Entry 9B7L (electron microscopy, 2.82 A resolution); this record covers chains D and F of the 8 polymer chains in the assembly.

# Chain D (and F)
Name: Capsid protein VP1
Organism: Adeno-associated virus
Notes: chain F of this document is another copy of the same molecule, construct and numbering; everything in this record applies to it too
UniProt: Q6JC22 (Q6JC22_9VIRU); residue numbers follow UniProt; this construct covers 203-736
Sequence (534 residues; each row starts with the number of its first residue):
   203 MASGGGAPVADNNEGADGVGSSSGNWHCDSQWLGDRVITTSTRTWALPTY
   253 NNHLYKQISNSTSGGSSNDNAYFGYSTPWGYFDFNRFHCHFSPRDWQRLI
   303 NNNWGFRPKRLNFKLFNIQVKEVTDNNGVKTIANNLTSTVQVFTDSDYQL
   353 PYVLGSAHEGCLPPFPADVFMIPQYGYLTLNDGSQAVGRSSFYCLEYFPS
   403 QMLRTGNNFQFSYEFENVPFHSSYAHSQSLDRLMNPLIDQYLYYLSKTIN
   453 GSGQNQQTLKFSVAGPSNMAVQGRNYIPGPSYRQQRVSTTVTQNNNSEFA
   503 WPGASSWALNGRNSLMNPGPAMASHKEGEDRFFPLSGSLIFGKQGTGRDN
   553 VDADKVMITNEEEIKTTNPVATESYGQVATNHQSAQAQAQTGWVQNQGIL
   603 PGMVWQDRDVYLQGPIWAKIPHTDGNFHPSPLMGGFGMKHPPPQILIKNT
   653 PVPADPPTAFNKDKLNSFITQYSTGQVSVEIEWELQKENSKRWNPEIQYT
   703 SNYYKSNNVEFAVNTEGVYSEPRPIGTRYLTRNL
Unresolved in the structure: 203-219, 234-238, 296-305, 436-470, 689-736 (chain F: 203-218, 655-669)
From the paper describing this entry:
  - mutagenesis - Q588R: abolished binding to Fab1-1

# Interface between chain D and chain F
Pairs across the interface (264; chain D residue first):
  Ile260(D) - Pro438(F)  hydrophobic
  Asp271(D) - Arg434(F)  hydrogen bond (backbone-side chain)
  Asn272(D) - Arg434(F)
  Asn272(D) - Ser469(F)
  Asn272(D) - Asn470(F)
  Asn272(D) - Met471(F)  hydrogen bond (side chain-backbone)
  Asn272(D) - Ala472(F)  hydrogen bond (side chain-backbone)
  Ala273(D) - Arg434(F)  hydrogen bond (backbone-side chain)
  Tyr274(D) - Arg434(F)
  Tyr274(D) - Pro468(F)
  Tyr274(D) - Met471(F)  hydrophobic
  Ser278(D) - Leu439(F)
  Tyr283(D) - Asn437(F)  hydrogen bond
  Arg288(D) - Tyr443(F)
  Gln351(D) - Asn691(F)  hydrogen bond (side chain-backbone)
  Gln351(D) - Lys693(F)
  Gln351(D) - Asn735(F)  hydrogen bond (backbone-side chain)
  Leu352(D) - Asn735(F)
  Pro353(D) - Gln430(F)
  Pro353(D) - Asn735(F)
  Tyr354(D) - Leu435(F)
  Val355(D) - Asn437(F)
  Gly357(D) - Asn477(F)  hydrogen bond (backbone-side chain)
  Ser358(D) - Leu435(F)
  Ser358(D) - Met436(F)
  Ser358(D) - Gln442(F)  hydrogen bond (backbone-side chain)
  Ala359(D) - Gln442(F)
  Ala359(D) - Tyr443(F)  hydrogen bond (backbone-backbone)
  His360(D) - Met436(F)
  His360(D) - Asn437(F)  hydrogen bond (side chain-backbone)
  His360(D) - Ile440(F)  hydrogen bond (side chain-backbone)
  His360(D) - Asp441(F)  hydrogen bond (side chain-backbone)
  His360(D) - Gln442(F)
  His360(D) - Tyr443(F)
  Glu361(D) - Ile440(F)
  Glu361(D) - Asp441(F)  hydrogen bond (backbone-backbone)
  Glu361(D) - Tyr443(F)
  Gln376(D) - Asn437(F)  hydrogen bond (backbone-side chain)
  Gln376(D) - Leu439(F)
  Gln376(D) - Ile440(F)
  Tyr377(D) - Asn437(F)
  Tyr377(D) - Leu439(F)
  Gly378(D) - Asn437(F)  hydrogen bond (backbone-side chain)
  Gly378(D) - Pro438(F)
  Gly378(D) - Leu439(F)
  Tyr379(D) - Pro438(F)
  Leu380(D) - Gln430(F)  hydrogen bond (backbone-side chain)
  Leu380(D) - Arg434(F)
  Leu380(D) - Met436(F)  hydrophobic
  Leu380(D) - Pro438(F)  hydrophobic
  Leu380(D) - Met471(F)  hydrophobic
  Thr381(D) - Ser429(F)  hydrogen bond (side chain-backbone)
  Leu382(D) - His428(F)
  Leu382(D) - Ser429(F)  hydrogen bond (backbone-backbone)
  Leu382(D) - Gln430(F)
  Leu382(D) - Ser431(F)
  Leu382(D) - Thr568(F)
  Asp384(D) - Glu529(F)
  Val389(D) - Glu529(F)
  Gly390(D) - Arg694(F)  hydrogen bond (backbone-side chain)
  Arg391(D) - Ala427(F)
  Arg391(D) - Glu564(F)  salt bridge
  Arg391(D) - Glu565(F)
  Arg391(D) - Lys567(F)
  Arg391(D) - Arg694(F)  hydrogen bond (backbone-side chain)
  Arg391(D) - Thr733(F)
  Ser392(D) - Arg694(F)  hydrogen bond (backbone-side chain)
  Ser392(D) - Asn696(F)  hydrogen bond (backbone-side chain)
  Ser393(D) - Ser429(F)
  Ser393(D) - Arg694(F)  hydrogen bond
  Ser393(D) - Asn696(F)
  Ser393(D) - Thr733(F)
  Phe394(D) - Arg694(F)
  Phe394(D) - Trp695(F)  hydrogen bond (backbone-backbone)
  Phe394(D) - Asn696(F)  hydrogen bond (backbone-side chain)
  Tyr395(D) - Ser429(F)
  Tyr395(D) - Lys693(F)
  Tyr395(D) - Arg694(F)
  Tyr395(D) - Asn735(F)  hydrogen bond
  Tyr399(D) - Lys693(F)  hydrogen bond (backbone-side chain)
  Tyr399(D) - Trp695(F)  hydrophobic
  Phe400(D) - Lys693(F)
  Pro482(D) - Leu602(F)  hydrophobic
  Pro482(D) - Pro603(F)
  Tyr484(D) - Gly578(F)
  Tyr484(D) - Gln579(F)  hydrogen bond (side chain-backbone)
  Tyr484(D) - Val580(F)
  Tyr484(D) - Val596(F)
  Tyr484(D) - Gln599(F)
  Arg485(D) - Val580(F)
  Arg485(D) - Ala581(F)  hydrogen bond (backbone-backbone)
  Arg485(D) - Thr582(F)  hydrogen bond (side chain-backbone)
  Arg485(D) - Asn583(F)  hydrogen bond (side chain-backbone)
  Gln486(D) - Ala581(F)
  Gln487(D) - Ala581(F)
  Gln487(D) - Asn583(F)  hydrogen bond
  Gln487(D) - His584(F)
  Gln487(D) - Gln585(F)  hydrogen bond (side chain-backbone)
  Gln487(D) - Ala591(F)
  Gln487(D) - Gln592(F)
  Arg488(D) - His584(F)  hydrogen bond
  Arg488(D) - Gln585(F)  hydrogen bond (backbone-side chain)
  Val489(D) - Gln585(F)
  Ser490(D) - Leu461(F)
  Val493(D) - Gln459(F)
  Val493(D) - Leu461(F)  hydrophobic
  Thr494(D) - Ala587(F)
  Gln495(D) - Ser586(F)
  Gln495(D) - Ala587(F)  hydrogen bond (backbone-backbone)
  Asn496(D) - Gln459(F)  hydrogen bond (backbone-side chain)
  Asn496(D) - Leu461(F)
  Asn496(D) - Gln585(F)
  Asn496(D) - Ala587(F)
  Asn497(D) - Gln459(F)
  Asn497(D) - Ser586(F)  hydrogen bond (side chain-backbone)
  Asn497(D) - Ala587(F)
  Asn497(D) - Ala589(F)  hydrogen bond (side chain-backbone)
  Asn497(D) - Gln590(F)
  Asn498(D) - Ile451(F)
  Asn498(D) - Gly455(F)
  Asn498(D) - Gln456(F)
  Asn498(D) - Asn457(F)
  Asn498(D) - Gln458(F)  hydrogen bond (side chain-backbone)
  Asn498(D) - Gln459(F)
  Ser499(D) - Thr450(F)  hydrogen bond (backbone-side chain)
  Ser499(D) - Ile451(F)
  Glu500(D) - Ser448(F)
  Glu500(D) - Lys449(F)
  Glu500(D) - Thr450(F)  hydrogen bond (side chain-backbone)
  Glu500(D) - Ile451(F)
  Phe501(D) - Thr450(F)  hydrogen bond (backbone-side chain)
  Phe501(D) - Gln585(F)
  Phe501(D) - Ala591(F)  hydrophobic
  Ala502(D) - Leu447(F)
  Ala502(D) - Ser448(F)
  Ala502(D) - Thr450(F)
  Trp503(D) - Val473(F)  hydrophobic
  Pro504(D) - Thr593(F)
  Gly505(D) - Ala591(F)
  Ala506(D) - Thr593(F)
  Ser507(D) - Gln579(F)
  Ser507(D) - Val580(F)
  Ser507(D) - Ala581(F)
  Ser508(D) - Gly578(F)
  Ser508(D) - Gln579(F)  hydrogen bond (backbone-backbone)
  Trp509(D) - Asp433(F)
  Trp509(D) - Arg476(F)
  Trp509(D) - Ile479(F)
  Trp509(D) - Pro480(F)
  Trp509(D) - Tyr577(F)
  Ala510(D) - Tyr577(F)  hydrogen bond (backbone-backbone)
  Leu511(D) - Leu432(F)  hydrophobic
  Leu511(D) - Asp433(F)
  Leu511(D) - Lys567(F)
  Leu511(D) - Thr568(F)
  Leu511(D) - Thr569(F)
  Leu511(D) - Asn570(F)
  Asn512(D) - Lys528(F)
  Asn512(D) - Glu529(F)  hydrogen bond (side chain-backbone)
  Asn512(D) - Lys567(F)
  Gly513(D) - Lys528(F)
  Arg514(D) - Ser431(F)  hydrogen bond
  Arg514(D) - Asp433(F)  salt bridge
  Arg514(D) - Arg434(F)
  Asn515(D) - Ala472(F)
  Ser516(D) - Asp433(F)
  Ser516(D) - Ala472(F)
  Ser516(D) - Arg476(F)
  Leu517(D) - Ala472(F)  hydrogen bond (backbone-backbone)
  Leu517(D) - Val473(F)
  Asn519(D) - Val473(F)  hydrogen bond (side chain-backbone)
  Asn519(D) - Gln474(F)
  Asn519(D) - Gly475(F)
  Asn519(D) - Arg476(F)  hydrogen bond (backbone-backbone)
  Pro520(D) - Arg476(F)
  Phe535(D) - Leu461(F)  hydrophobic
  Leu541(D) - Leu444(F)  hydrophobic
  Ile542(D) - Tyr443(F)
  Ile542(D) - Leu444(F)
  Ile542(D) - Tyr445(F)  hydrogen bond (backbone-backbone)
  Ile542(D) - Phe463(F)  hydrophobic
  Phe543(D) - Tyr443(F)  hydrophobic
  Gly544(D) - Tyr445(F)
  Thr548(D) - Tyr445(F)
  Gly549(D) - Tyr445(F)  hydrogen bond (backbone-side chain)
  Arg550(D) - Asp441(F)  salt bridge
  Arg550(D) - Ser464(F)
  Arg550(D) - Val465(F)  hydrogen bond (backbone-backbone)
  Asp551(D) - Phe463(F)
  Asp551(D) - Ser464(F)
  Asn552(D) - Ser448(F)  hydrogen bond
  Asn552(D) - Lys449(F)
  Asn552(D) - Phe463(F)  hydrogen bond (backbone-backbone)
  Asn552(D) - Ser464(F)  hydrogen bond (backbone-side chain)
  Val553(D) - Leu461(F)
  Val553(D) - Lys462(F)
  Val553(D) - Phe463(F)  hydrogen bond (backbone-backbone)
  Asp554(D) - Leu461(F)
  Asp554(D) - Lys462(F)  salt bridge
  Ala555(D) - Leu461(F)
  Ala555(D) - Phe463(F)  hydrophobic
  Val558(D) - Phe463(F)  hydrophobic
  Thr574(D) - His584(F)  hydrogen bond (backbone-side chain)
  Glu575(D) - His584(F)  salt bridge
  Gln597(D) - Val580(F)
  Gln597(D) - Ala581(F)
  Asn598(D) - Val596(F)
  Asn598(D) - Asn598(F)
  Asn598(D) - Gln599(F)  hydrogen bond
  Gln599(D) - Leu602(F)
  Gly600(D) - Gln599(F)
  Gly600(D) - Ile601(F)
  Gly600(D) - Leu602(F)
  Ile601(D) - Ile601(F)  hydrogen bond (backbone-backbone)
  Ile601(D) - Pro603(F)
  Pro617(D) - Tyr443(F)
  Ala620(D) - Asn477(F)
  Lys621(D) - Tyr478(F)
  Lys621(D) - Leu736(F)
  Ile622(D) - Tyr478(F)
  Pro623(D) - Tyr478(F)
  Pro623(D) - Leu736(F)  hydrophobic
  His624(D) - Tyr426(F)
  His624(D) - His428(F)  hydrogen bond (backbone-side chain)
  His624(D) - Gln608(F)
  His624(D) - Arg734(F)
  His624(D) - Leu736(F)
  Thr625(D) - His428(F)
  Thr625(D) - Val606(F)
  Thr625(D) - Trp607(F)
  Thr625(D) - Gln608(F)
  Thr625(D) - Leu736(F)
  Asp626(D) - Ser424(F)  hydrogen bond
  Asp626(D) - Trp607(F)  hydrogen bond (backbone-backbone)
  Asp626(D) - Gln608(F)
  Asp626(D) - Asp609(F)  hydrogen bond (side chain-backbone)
  Asp626(D) - His630(F)
  Asp626(D) - Arg730(F)  salt bridge
  Gly627(D) - Val606(F)
  Gly627(D) - Trp607(F)  hydrogen bond (backbone-backbone)
  Gly627(D) - His630(F)
  Asn628(D) - Met605(F)
  Asn628(D) - Val606(F)
  Asn628(D) - Trp607(F)
  Phe629(D) - Ile601(F)  hydrophobic
  Phe629(D) - Pro603(F)
  Phe629(D) - Gly604(F)  hydrogen bond (backbone-backbone)
  Phe629(D) - Met605(F)  hydrogen bond (backbone-backbone)
  Phe629(D) - Trp607(F)
  Phe629(D) - Phe629(F)  hydrophobic
  His630(D) - Pro603(F)
  His630(D) - Gly604(F)  hydrogen bond (backbone-backbone)
  Pro631(D) - Tyr478(F)  hydrogen bond (backbone-side chain)
  Pro633(D) - Asn477(F)
  Pro633(D) - Tyr478(F)
  Leu634(D) - Arg476(F)
  Leu634(D) - Asn477(F)  hydrogen bond (backbone-backbone)
  Leu634(D) - Ile479(F)  hydrophobic
  Leu634(D) - Pro603(F)
  Met635(D) - Leu444(F)  hydrophobic
  Met635(D) - Gly475(F)
  Met635(D) - Arg476(F)
  Met635(D) - Asn477(F)  hydrogen bond (backbone-side chain)
  Gly639(D) - Tyr478(F)
Also at the interface, not in a pair above, chain D (121 interface residues in all): Tyr277, Asp349, Pro375, Cys396, Thr491, Met518, Pro522, Leu537, Ile560, Trp607, Gln615, Gly616, Ser632
Also at the interface, not in a pair above, chain F (105 interface residues in all): Phe422, Thr460, Pro571, Val572, Ser576, Gln588, Gly600, Ile699

# Overview
Chain D and chain F form an interface of 121 and 105 residues respectively; the contacts include 72 hydrogen
bonds and 6 salt bridges. Among the polar pairs are Arg391(D)-Glu564(F), Arg514(D)-Asp433(F) and
Arg550(D)-Asp441(F). The paper reports that Q588R of chain D abolishes binding to Fab1-1.
Both chains are Capsid protein VP1 (Adeno-associated virus). Entry 9B7L (Fab2-2 in complex with the capsid of
Adeno-associated virus type 9) was determined by electron microscopy, deposited together with 9B6N, 9B6O,
9B6Q, 9B6R, 9B6S, 9B6T and 9 further entries.
